3V6F - chains A and B; structure by X-ray diffraction, 2.52 A resolution.

== Chain A ==
Protein: Fab e6 Heavy Chain
Organism: Mus musculus
Notes: antibody fragment or engineered binder
Chain sequence (224 residues; numbered 1 to 219 plus 6 insertion-coded residues; 1 number in that range is skipped by the numbering (no residue carries it; nothing is unmodelled there); the number before each row is that of its first residue; a row labelled like 82A-82C holds insertion residues (82A, then the next letters in order)):
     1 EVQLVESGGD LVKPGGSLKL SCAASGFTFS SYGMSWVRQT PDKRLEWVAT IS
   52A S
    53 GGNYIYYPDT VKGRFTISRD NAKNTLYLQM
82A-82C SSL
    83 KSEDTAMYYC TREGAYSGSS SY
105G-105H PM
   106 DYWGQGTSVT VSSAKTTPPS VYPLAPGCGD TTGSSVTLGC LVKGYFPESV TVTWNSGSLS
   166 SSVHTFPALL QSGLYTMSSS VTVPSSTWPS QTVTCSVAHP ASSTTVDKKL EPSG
Not modelled in the structure: 133-138
Disulfides: Cys-22/Cys-92, Cys-145/Cys-200

== Chain B ==
Protein: Fab e6 Light Chain
Organism: Mus musculus
Notes: antibody fragment or engineered binder
Chain sequence (219 residues; numbered 1 to 219; the number before each row is that of its first residue):
     1 NIMMTQSPSS LAVSAGEKVT MNCKSSQSVL YSSNQKNYLA WYQQKPGQSP KLLIYWASTR
    61 ESGVPDRFTG SGSGTDFTLT ISSVQTEDLA VYYCHQYLSS YMYTFGGGTK LEIKRADAAP
   121 TVSIFPPSSE QLTSGGASVV CFLNNFYPKD INVKWKIDGS ERQNGVLNSW TDQDSKDSTY
   181 SMSSTLTLTK DEYERHNSYT CEATHKTSTS PIVKSFNRN
Disulfides: Cys-23/Cys-94, Cys-141/Cys-201

== Chain A / chain B interface ==
Contacting residue pairs - 75 pairs, chain A then chain B:
  Val-37(A) with Phe-105(B), hydrophobic
  Gln-39(A) with Gln-44(B), hydrogen bond; Tyr-93(B), hydrogen bond
  Lys-43(A) with Gln-44(B); Val-91(B); Tyr-93(B), hydrogen bond (backbone-side chain)
  Arg-44(A) with Phe-105(B); Gly-107(B)
  Leu-45(A) with Tyr-93(B), hydrophobic; Phe-105(B), hydrophobic
  Trp-47(A) with Met-102(B), hydrophobic; Tyr-103(B)
  Thr-50(A) with Tyr-103(B)
  Pro-60(A) with Met-102(B), hydrophobic
  Asp-61(A) with Met-102(B)
  Tyr-91(A) with Gln-44(B), hydrogen bond; Ser-49(B)
  Glu-95(A) with Tyr-103(B), hydrogen bond
  Ser-103(A) with Tyr-38(B); Trp-56(B), hydrogen bond (backbone-side chain); Tyr-97(B)
  Tyr-104(A) with Tyr-55(B); Glu-61(B), hydrogen bond
  Pro-105G(A) with Ala-40(B), hydrophobic; Tyr-42(B); Tyr-55(B); Tyr-97(B)
  Met-105H(A) with Tyr-42(B), hydrogen bond (backbone-side chain); Tyr-103(B), hydrophobic
  Asp-106(A) with Leu-52(B); Glu-61(B)
  Trp-108(A) with Tyr-42(B); Ser-49(B); Pro-50(B)
  Gly-109(A) with Ser-49(B), hydrogen bond (backbone-side chain)
  Tyr-127(A) with Ser-128(B); Glu-130(B); Gln-131(B); Ser-134(B)
  Pro-128(A) with Ser-128(B); Glu-130(B)
  Leu-129(A) with Phe-125(B); Phe-142(B), hydrophobic
  Ala-130(A) with Phe-125(B); Pro-126(B)
  Pro-131(A) with Phe-125(B)
  Gly-132(A) with Pro-126(B)
  Thr-142(A) with Ser-123(B); Phe-125(B); Asn-144(B)
  Gly-144(A) with Phe-142(B)
  Leu-146(A) with Ser-138(B)
  Lys-148(A) with Ser-138(B)
  His-169(A) with Asn-144(B); Asn-145(B), hydrogen bond; Ser-181(B), hydrogen bond
  Thr-170(A) with Thr-171(B), hydrogen bond (backbone-side chain)
  Phe-171(A) with Phe-142(B), hydrophobic; Asn-144(B); Ser-169(B); Ser-181(B); Met-182(B); Ser-183(B)
  Pro-172(A) with Ser-169(B), hydrogen bond (backbone-side chain); Trp-170(B)
  Leu-174(A) with Leu-167(B), hydrophobic; Asn-168(B); Ser-169(B)
  Gln-176(A) with Leu-167(B)
  Ser-183(A) with Phe-142(B); Ser-183(B), hydrogen bond
  Ser-184(A) with Phe-142(B)
  Ser-185(A) with Phe-142(B); Asn-144(B)
  Lys-213(A) with Glu-130(B), salt bridge
Also at the interface, not in a pair above, chain A (44 interface residues in all): Ser-35, Glu-46, Tyr-59, Ser-102, Gln-110, Leu-143
Also at the interface, not in a pair above, chain B (45 interface residues in all): Met-4, Asn-34, Gln-48, His-95, Gly-106, Val-140, Asp-174, Thr-185, Thr-187

== Summary ==
44 residues of chain A face 45 of chain B across their interface, with 14 hydrogen bonds and 1 salt bridge.
Polar contacts include Lys-213(A)/Glu-130(B), Gln-39(A)/Gln-44(B) and Gln-39(A)/Tyr-93(B).
Here chain A is Fab e6 Heavy Chain and chain B is Fab e6 Light Chain, both from Mus musculus. Entry 3V6F
(Crystal Structure of an anti-HBV e-antigen monoclonal Fab fragment (e6), unbound) was determined by X-ray
diffraction, deposited together with 3V6Z.
